PDB entry 1K73 | X-ray diffraction, 3.01 A resolution | chains A and Q of the 30 polymer chains in the assembly

[Chain A]
Molecule: 23S RRNA
Organism: Haloarcula marismortui
Sequence (2922 nucleotides; each row starts with the number of its first residue):
     2 UUGGCUACUAUGCCAGCUGGUGGAUUGCUCGGCUCAGGCGCUGAUGAAGG
    52 ACGUGCCAAGCUGCGAUAAGCCAUGGGGAGCCGCACGGAGGCGAAGAACC
   102 AUGGAUUUCCGAAUGAGAAUCUCUCUAACAAUUGCUUCGCGCAAUGAGGA
   152 ACCCCGAGAACUGAAACAUCUCAGUAUCGGGAGGAACAGAAAACGCAAUG
   202 UGAUGUCGUUAGUAACCGCGAGUGAACGCGAUACAGCCCAAACCGAAGCC
   252 CUCACGGGCAAUGUGGUGUCAGGGCUACCUCUCAUCAGCCGACCGUCUCG
   302 ACGAAGUCUCUUGGAACAGAGCGUGAUACAGGGUGACAACCCCGUACUCG
   352 AGACCAGUACGACGUGCGGUAGUGCCAGAGUAGCGGGGGUUGGAUAUCCC
   402 UCGCGAAUAACGCAGGCAUCGACUGCGAAGGCUAAACACAACCUGAGACC
   452 GAUAGUGAACAAGUAGUGUGAACGAACGCUGCAAAGUACCCUCAGAAGGG
   502 AGGCGAAAUAGAGCAUGAAAUCAGUUGGCGAUCGAGCGACAGGGCAUACA
   552 AGGUCCCUCGACGAAUGACCGACGCGCGAGCGUCCAGUAAGACUCACGGG
   602 AAGCCGAUGUUCUGUCGUACGUUUUGAAAAACGAGCCAGGGAGUGUGUCU
   652 GCAUGGCAAGUCUAACCGGAGUAUCCGGGGAGGCACAGGGAAACCGACAU
   702 GGCCGCAGGGCUUUGCCCGAGGGCCGCCGUCUUCAAGGGCGGGGAGCCAU
   752 GUGGACACGACCCGAAUCCGGACGAUCUACGCAUGGACAAGAUGAAGCGU
   802 GCCGAAAGGCACGUGGAAGUCUGUUAGAGUUGGUGUCCUACAAUACCCUC
   852 UCGUGAUCUAUGUGUAGGGGUGAAAGGCCCAUCGAGUCCGGCAACAGCUG
   902 GUUCCAAUCGAAACAUGUCGAAGCAUGACCUCCGCCGAGGUAGUCUGUGA
   952 GGUAGAGCGACCGAUUGGUGUGUCCGCCUCCGAGAGGAGUCGGCACACCU
  1002 GUCAAACUCCAAACUUACAGACGCCGUUUGACGCGGGGAUUCCGGUGCGC
  1052 GGGGUAAGCCUGUGUACCAGGAGGGGAACAACCCAGAGAUAGGUUAAGGU
  1102 CCCCAAGUGUGGAUUAAGUGUAAUCCUCUGAAGGUGGUCUCGAGCCCUAG
  1152 ACAGCCGGGAGGUGAGCUUAGAAGCAGCUACCCUCUAAGAAAAGCGUAAC
  1202 AGCUUACCGGCCGAGGUUUGAGGCGCCCAAAAUGAUCGGGACUCAAAUCC
  1252 ACCACCGAGACCUGUCCGUACCACUCAUACUGGUAAUCGAGUAGAUUGGC
  1302 GCUCUAAUUGGAUGGAAGUAGGGGUGAAAACUCCUAUGGACCGAUUAGUG
  1352 ACGAAAAUCCUGGCCAUAGUAGCAGCGAUAGUCGGGUGAGAACCCCGACG
  1402 GCCUAAUGGAUAAGGGUUCCUCAGCACUGCUGAUCAGCUGAGGGUUAGCC
  1452 GGUCCUAAGUCAUACCGCAACUCGACUAUGACGAAAUGGGAAACGGGUUA
  1502 AUAUUCCCGUGCCACUAUGCAGUGAAAGUUGACGCCCUGGGGUCGAUCAC
  1552 GCUGGGCAUUCGCCCAGUCGAACCGUCCAACUCCGUGGAAGCCGUAAUGG
  1602 CAGGAAGCGGACGAACGGCGGCAUAGGGAAACGUGAUUCAACCUGGGGCC
  1652 CAUGAAAAGACGAGCAUAGUGUCCGUACCGAGAACCGACACAGGUGUCCA
  1702 UGGCGGCGAAAGCCAAGGCCUGUCGGGAGCAACCAACGUUAGGGAAUUCG
  1752 GCAAGUUAGUCCCGUACCUUCGGAAGAAGGGAUGCCUGCUCCGGAACGGA
  1802 GCAGGUCGCAGUGACUCGGAAGCUCGGACUGUCUAGUAACAACAUAGGUG
  1852 ACCGCAAAUCCGCAAGGACUCGUACGGUCACUGAAUCCUGCCCAGUGCAG
  1902 GUAUCUGAACACCUCGUACAAGAGGACGAAGGACCUGUCAACGGCGGGGG
  1952 UAACUAUGACCCUCUUAAGGUAGCGUAGUACCUUGCCGCAUCAGUAGCGG
  2002 CUUGCAUGAAUGGAUUAACCAGAGCUUCACUGUCCCAACGUUGGGCCCGG
  2052 UGAACUGUACAUUCCAGUGCGGAGUCUGGAGACACCCAGGGGGAAGCGAA
  2102 GACCCUAUGGAGCUUUACUGCAGGCUGUCGCUGAGACGUGGUCGCCGAUG
  2152 UGCAGCAUAGGUAGGAGACACUACACAGGUACCCGCGCUAGCGGGCCACC
  2202 GAGUCAACAGUGAAAUACUACCCGUCGGUGACUGCGACUCUCACUCCGGG
  2252 AGGAGGACACCGAUAGCCGGGCAGUUUGACUGGGGCGGUACGCGCUCGAA
  2302 AAGAUAUCGAGCGCGCCCUAUGGCUAUCUCAGCCGGGACAGAGACCCGGC
  2352 GAAGAGUGCAAGAGCAAAAGAUAGCUUGACAGUGUUCUUCCCAACGAGGA
  2402 ACGCUGACGCGAAAGCGUGGUCUAGCGAACCAAUUAGCCUGCUUGAUGCG
  2452 GGCAAUUGAUGACAGAAAAGCUACCCUAGGGAUAACAGAGUCGUCACUCG
  2502 CAAGAGCACAUAUCGACCGAGUGGCUUGCUACCUCGAUGUCGGUUCCCUC
  2552 CAUCCUGCCCGUGCAGAAGCGGGCAAGGGUGAGGUUGUUCGCCUAUUAAA
  2602 GGAGGUCGUGAGCUGGGUUUAGACCGUCGUGAGACAGGUCGGCUGCUAUC
  2652 UACUGGGUGUGUAAUGGUGUCUGACAAGAACGACCGUAUAGUACGAGAGG
  2702 AACUACGGUUGGUGGCCACUGGUGUACCGGUUGUUCGAGAGAGCACGUGC
  2752 CGGGUAGCCACGCCACACGGGGUAAGAGCUGAACGCAUCUAAGCUCGAAA
  2802 CCCACUUGGAAAAGAGACACCGCCGAGGUCCCGCGUACAAGACGCGGUCG
  2852 AUAGACUCGGGGUGUGCGCGUCGAGGUAACGAGACGUUAAGCCCACGAGC
  2902 ACUAACAGACCAAAGCCAUCAU
Unresolved in the structure: 2-9, 126-127, 715, 971-998, 1560, 1952-1963, 2137-2236, 2339-2343, 2665-2666, 2915-2923
Sequence notes: conflict C560 (U3155 in 3377779)
Metal / ion sites: Mg2+ site 1 near G28 (its only coordinating residue here); Na+ site 1: C40, G41, C443; Na+ site 2: G56, A59, G61; Na+ site 3 near U108 (its only coordinating residue here); Mg2+ site 2 near U115 (its only coordinating residue here); Na+ site 4: C141, G142; Na+ site 5 near U146 (its only coordinating residue here); Mg2+ site 3: C162, U2276; K+ site 1: C162, U163, U172; Mg2+ site 4: A165, A167, C168; Na+ site 6: A165, A166, A167; Mg2+ site 5: A166, G219; 64 more Na+ sites not listed; 97 more Mg2+ sites not listed; 1 more K+ sites not listed
Residues lining bound ligands: anisomycin (ANM): G2102, G2482, A2486, C2487, A2488, U2535, A2538, U2539, G2540, U2541, U2620

[Chain Q]
Protein: Ribosomal protein L19E
Organism: Haloarcula marismortui
Reference sequence: P14119 (RL19_HALMA); residue numbers follow UniProt; this construct covers 1-148
Amino-acid sequence (148 residues; row label = number of the first residue in the row):
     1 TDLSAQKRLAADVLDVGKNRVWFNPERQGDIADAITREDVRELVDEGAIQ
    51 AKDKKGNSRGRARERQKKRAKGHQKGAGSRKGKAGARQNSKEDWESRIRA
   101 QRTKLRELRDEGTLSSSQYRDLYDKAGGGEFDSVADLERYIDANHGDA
Unresolved in the structure: 144-148
Sequence notes: conflict Lys71 (Tyr in P14119)

[How chain A and chain Q interact]
Contacting residue pairs (178; chain A residue first):
  G792(A) - Ala86(Q)  sugar contact
  A793(A) - Lys83(Q)  sugar contact
  A793(A) - Gly85(Q)  hydrogen bond to the phosphate
  A793(A) - Ala86(Q)  hydrogen bond to the phosphate
  G800(A) - Asp124(Q)  sugar contact
  G800(A) - Gly127(Q)  sugar contact
  G800(A) - Gly128(Q)  hydrogen bond to the base
  U801(A) - Asp124(Q)  sugar contact
  U801(A) - Lys125(Q)  phosphate contact
  U801(A) - Gly128(Q)  sugar contact
  U801(A) - Glu130(Q)  hydrogen bond to the sugar
  G802(A) - Lys125(Q)  phosphate contact
  G802(A) - Glu130(Q)  sugar contact
  U815(A) - Trp94(Q)  sugar contact
  G816(A) - Lys91(Q)  salt bridge to the phosphate
  G817(A) - Lys91(Q)  salt bridge to the phosphate
  G1386(A) - Gln28(Q)  hydrogen bond to the base
  G1387(A) - Thr1(Q)  hydrogen bond to the sugar
  G1387(A) - Gln28(Q)  hydrogen bond to the sugar
  U1388(A) - Thr1(Q)  hydrogen bond to the sugar
  C1395(A) - Asp2(Q)  sugar contact
  C1396(A) - Thr1(Q)  sugar contact
  C1396(A) - Asp2(Q)  sugar contact
  C1396(A) - Leu3(Q)  hydrogen bond to the sugar
  C1397(A) - Leu3(Q)  sugar contact
  C1397(A) - Lys7(Q)  salt bridge to the phosphate
  C1397(A) - Phe23(Q)  hydrogen bond to the sugar
  C1397(A) - Pro25(Q)  sugar contact
  C1397(A) - Gln28(Q)  sugar contact
  G1398(A) - Lys7(Q)  salt bridge to the phosphate
  G1398(A) - Val21(Q)  phosphate contact
  G1398(A) - Trp22(Q)  hydrogen bond to the phosphate
  G1398(A) - Phe23(Q)  hydrogen bond to the phosphate
  G1398(A) - Pro25(Q)  sugar contact
  A1399(A) - Trp22(Q)  phosphate contact
  A1399(A) - Lys52(Q)  salt bridge to the phosphate
  U1422(A) - Ala5(Q)  phosphate contact
  U1499(A) - Arg41(Q)  salt bridge to the phosphate
  U1500(A) - Arg37(Q)  hydrogen bond to the base
  U1500(A) - Arg41(Q)  salt bridge to the phosphate
  A1501(A) - Arg8(Q)  hydrogen bond to the phosphate
  A1501(A) - Leu9(Q)  phosphate contact
  A1501(A) - Ile35(Q)  sugar contact
  A1501(A) - Thr36(Q)  phosphate contact
  A1501(A) - Arg37(Q)  hydrogen bond to the phosphate
  A1502(A) - Arg8(Q)  salt bridge to the phosphate
  A1502(A) - Leu9(Q)  phosphate contact
  A1502(A) - Arg37(Q)  salt bridge to the phosphate
  G1540(A) - Glu95(Q)  sugar contact
  G1540(A) - Arg99(Q)  hydrogen bond to the phosphate
  G1541(A) - Arg99(Q)  salt bridge to the phosphate
  U1548(A) - Arg59(Q)  hydrogen bond to the phosphate
  C1549(A) - Arg59(Q)  salt bridge to the phosphate
  C1549(A) - Arg63(Q)  salt bridge to the phosphate
  C1549(A) - Gln66(Q)  sugar contact
  C1565(A) - Ser58(Q)  hydrogen bond to the sugar
  C1565(A) - Arg59(Q)  phosphate contact
  C1565(A) - Gly60(Q)  phosphate contact
  C1565(A) - Arg63(Q)  salt bridge to the phosphate
  C1566(A) - Gly56(Q)  phosphate contact
  C1566(A) - Asn57(Q)  phosphate contact
  C1566(A) - Ser58(Q)  phosphate contact
  C1566(A) - Arg59(Q)  hydrogen bond to the phosphate
  C1566(A) - Arg63(Q)  salt bridge to the phosphate
  A1567(A) - Gly56(Q)  phosphate contact
  C1593(A) - Ser116(Q)  sugar contact
  C1593(A) - Ser117(Q)  phosphate contact
  C1593(A) - Arg120(Q)  base contact
  C1594(A) - Arg109(Q)  salt bridge to the phosphate
  C1594(A) - Ser116(Q)  phosphate contact
  C1594(A) - Tyr119(Q)  phosphate contact
  C1594(A) - Arg120(Q)  salt bridge to the phosphate
  G1595(A) - Arg109(Q)  salt bridge to the phosphate
  G1595(A) - Tyr119(Q)  hydrogen bond to the phosphate
  G1595(A) - Arg120(Q)  salt bridge to the phosphate
  G1595(A) - Tyr123(Q)  base contact
  G1595(A) - Asp124(Q)  base contact
  U1596(A) - Arg102(Q)  hydrogen bond to the base
  U1596(A) - Arg106(Q)  salt bridge to the phosphate
  U1596(A) - Tyr123(Q)  hydrogen bond to the phosphate
  A1597(A) - Lys91(Q)  hydrogen bond to the base
  A1597(A) - Trp94(Q)  hydrogen bond to the sugar
  A1597(A) - Glu95(Q)  sugar contact
  A1597(A) - Ile98(Q)  sugar contact
  A1597(A) - Arg99(Q)  salt bridge to the phosphate
  A1597(A) - Arg102(Q)  salt bridge to the phosphate
  A1598(A) - Trp94(Q)  phosphate contact
  A1598(A) - Arg102(Q)  salt bridge to the phosphate
  G1703(A) - Asn57(Q)  base contact
  G1704(A) - Asn57(Q)  hydrogen bond to the base
  G1704(A) - Arg59(Q)  hydrogen bond to the phosphate
  C1705(A) - Arg59(Q)  salt bridge to the phosphate
  C1705(A) - Arg65(Q)  hydrogen bond to the phosphate
  G1706(A) - Arg65(Q)  salt bridge to the phosphate
  G1706(A) - Arg69(Q)  salt bridge to the phosphate
  G1707(A) - Arg69(Q)  salt bridge to the phosphate
  G1707(A) - Lys81(Q)  phosphate contact
  G1707(A) - Gly82(Q)  phosphate contact
  C1708(A) - Lys81(Q)  hydrogen bond to the phosphate
  C1708(A) - Gly82(Q)  hydrogen bond to the phosphate
  C1708(A) - Ala86(Q)  sugar contact
  C1708(A) - Arg87(Q)  salt bridge to the phosphate
  C1715(A) - Lys55(Q)  hydrogen bond to the sugar
  C1715(A) - Asn57(Q)  hydrogen bond to the base
  A1716(A) - Lys55(Q)  hydrogen bond to the sugar
  A1716(A) - Gly56(Q)  sugar contact
  A1716(A) - Asn57(Q)  sugar contact
  A1717(A) - Lys54(Q)  phosphate contact
  A1717(A) - Lys55(Q)  hydrogen bond to the phosphate
  G1718(A) - Val16(Q)  phosphate contact
  G1718(A) - Gly17(Q)  hydrogen bond to the phosphate
  G1718(A) - Arg20(Q)  salt bridge to the phosphate
  G1719(A) - Gly17(Q)  phosphate contact
  G1719(A) - Lys18(Q)  hydrogen bond to the phosphate
  G1719(A) - Asn19(Q)  hydrogen bond to the phosphate
  C1720(A) - Asn19(Q)  hydrogen bond to the phosphate
  G1760(A) - Ala77(Q)  hydrogen bond to the base
  G1760(A) - Arg80(Q)  hydrogen bond to the base
  G1760(A) - Lys81(Q)  hydrogen bond to the sugar
  U1761(A) - Ala77(Q)  base contact
  U1761(A) - Arg80(Q)  sugar contact
  U1761(A) - Lys81(Q)  sugar contact
  U1761(A) - Gly82(Q)  sugar contact
  U1761(A) - Lys83(Q)  phosphate contact
  U1761(A) - Ala84(Q)  phosphate contact
  C1762(A) - Lys83(Q)  salt bridge to the phosphate
  C1762(A) - Ala84(Q)  hydrogen bond to the phosphate
  U1784(A) - Ala77(Q)  sugar contact
  U1784(A) - Gly78(Q)  hydrogen bond to the phosphate
  G1785(A) - Gly76(Q)  hydrogen bond to the phosphate
  G1785(A) - Ala77(Q)  phosphate contact
  G1785(A) - Gly78(Q)  hydrogen bond to the phosphate
  G1785(A) - Ser79(Q)  phosphate contact
  C1786(A) - Gln74(Q)  phosphate contact
  C1786(A) - Ser79(Q)  phosphate contact
  C1787(A) - Lys68(Q)  salt bridge to the phosphate
  C1787(A) - Gln74(Q)  hydrogen bond to the phosphate
  U1788(A) - Lys68(Q)  phosphate contact
  U1788(A) - His73(Q)  base contact
  G1789(A) - Lys71(Q)  base contact
  G1789(A) - His73(Q)  hydrogen bond to the base
  C1790(A) - Lys71(Q)  salt bridge to the phosphate
  C1790(A) - His73(Q)  base contact
  C1793(A) - Arg97(Q)  sugar contact
  C1793(A) - Ser133(Q)  phosphate contact
  C1793(A) - Ala135(Q)  phosphate contact
  G1794(A) - Ser96(Q)  hydrogen bond to the sugar
  G1794(A) - Ala100(Q)  phosphate contact
  G1794(A) - Ser133(Q)  phosphate contact
  G1794(A) - Val134(Q)  hydrogen bond to the phosphate
  G1795(A) - Ala100(Q)  phosphate contact
  A1796(A) - Ser96(Q)  base contact
  C1798(A) - Gln66(Q)  sugar contact
  C1798(A) - Ala70(Q)  phosphate contact
  G1799(A) - Arg87(Q)  sugar contact
  G1799(A) - Gln88(Q)  base contact
  G1800(A) - Lys75(Q)  salt bridge to the phosphate
  G1800(A) - Arg87(Q)  salt bridge to the phosphate
  G1800(A) - Gln88(Q)  hydrogen bond to the sugar
  A1801(A) - Arg80(Q)  salt bridge to the phosphate
  A1801(A) - Arg87(Q)  salt bridge to the phosphate
  G1802(A) - Gly72(Q)  base contact
  G1802(A) - Arg80(Q)  salt bridge to the phosphate
  U1813(A) - Gly78(Q)  phosphate contact
  U1813(A) - Lys81(Q)  sugar contact
  U1817(A) - Lys81(Q)  hydrogen bond to the base
  U2735(A) - Arg65(Q)  salt bridge to the phosphate
  U2736(A) - Lys55(Q)  hydrogen bond to the sugar
  U2736(A) - Asn57(Q)  sugar contact
  U2736(A) - Arg61(Q)  salt bridge to the phosphate
  C2737(A) - Lys55(Q)  salt bridge to the phosphate
  C2737(A) - Gly56(Q)  phosphate contact
  C2737(A) - Asn57(Q)  phosphate contact
  C2737(A) - Ser58(Q)  hydrogen bond to the phosphate
  C2737(A) - Arg61(Q)  salt bridge to the phosphate
  G2738(A) - Ser58(Q)  sugar contact
  G2738(A) - Arg61(Q)  hydrogen bond to the phosphate
  A2739(A) - Arg61(Q)  salt bridge to the phosphate
Also at the interface, not in a pair above, chain A (79 interface residues in all): G814, C1421, C1423, C1436, U1539, G1556, A1783
Also at the interface, not in a pair above, chain Q (84 interface residues in all): Ser4, Asn24, Glu38, Asp53, Ala62, Gly129

[Summary]
79 residues of chain A face 84 of chain Q across their interface, with 53 hydrogen bonds and 41 salt bridges.
Polar contacts include G800(A)-Gly128(Q), G1386(A)-Gln28(Q) and U1500(A)-Arg37(Q). Chain A binds anisomycin.
The Na+ site 1 is built by C40(A), G41(A) and C443(A).
Chain A is 23S RRNA and chain Q is Ribosomal protein L19E, both from Haloarcula marismortui; the structure,
Co-crystal Structure of Anisomycin Bound to the 50S Ribosomal Subunit, was determined by X-ray diffraction,
deposited together with 1KC8, 1N8R and 1NJI.
